Entry 6HED (electron microscopy, 6.95 A resolution (low resolution: residue-level contacts below are approximate; hydrogen-bond / salt-bridge calls are withheld)); this record covers chains L and M of the 34 polymer chains in the assembly.

# Chain L (and M)
Molecule: Proteasome-activating nucleotidase
From: Archaeoglobus fulgidus DSM 4304
Notes: chain M of this document is another copy of the same molecule, construct and numbering; everything in this record applies to it too
UniProtKB: O28303 (PAN_ARCFU); residue numbers follow UniProt; this construct covers 9-398
Chain sequence (390 residues; row label = number of the first residue in the row):
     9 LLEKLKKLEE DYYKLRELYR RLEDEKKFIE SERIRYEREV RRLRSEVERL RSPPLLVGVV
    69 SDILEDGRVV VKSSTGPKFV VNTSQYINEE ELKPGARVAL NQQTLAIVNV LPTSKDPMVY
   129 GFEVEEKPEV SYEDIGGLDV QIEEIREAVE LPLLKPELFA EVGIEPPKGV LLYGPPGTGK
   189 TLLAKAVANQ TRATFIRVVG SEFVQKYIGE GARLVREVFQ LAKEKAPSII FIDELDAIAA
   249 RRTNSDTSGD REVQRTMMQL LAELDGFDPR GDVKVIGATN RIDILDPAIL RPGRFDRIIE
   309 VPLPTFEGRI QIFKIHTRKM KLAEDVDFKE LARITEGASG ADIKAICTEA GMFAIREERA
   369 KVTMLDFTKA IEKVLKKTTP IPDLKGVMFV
UniProt features mapped onto this chain:
  - region: Met396 to Val398 (Docks into pockets in the proteasome alpha-ring to cause gate opening)
  - binding site (ATP): Gly185 to Leu190, His324
Metal / ion sites: Mg2+: Thr189 (together with ATP)
Ligand contacts:
  - ATP (adenosine-5'-triphosphate), molecule 1: Ile143, Gly144, Gly145, Pro184, Gly185, Thr186, Gly187, Lys188, Thr189, Leu190, Asn288, Ile320, His324, Gly348, Ala349, Lys352
  - ATP, molecule 2: Lys176, Leu269, Asp273, Gly274, Ala296, Arg299, Gly301, Arg302

# How chain L and chain M interact
Pairs across the interface (192):
  Leu9(L) with Leu10(M)
  Leu10(L) with Leu9(M); Leu10(M); Leu13(M)
  Leu13(L) with Leu10(M); Leu13(M); Glu17(M)
  Leu16(L) with Glu17(M)
  Glu17(L) with Leu13(M); Leu16(M); Glu17(M); Tyr20(M)
  Tyr20(L) with Glu17(M); Tyr21(M); Arg24(M)
  Arg24(L) with Leu23(M); Tyr27(M)
  Tyr27(L) with Arg24(M); Arg28(M); Glu31(M)
  Arg28(L) with Tyr27(M)
  Leu30(L) with Glu31(M)
  Glu31(L) with Tyr27(M); Leu30(M); Glu31(M); Lys34(M)
  Lys34(L) with Glu31(M); Lys34(M); Lys35(M)
  Ile37(L) with Arg41(M)
  Glu38(L) with Lys34(M); Ile37(M)
  Glu40(L) with Arg41(M)
  Arg41(L) with Ile37(M); Glu40(M); Arg41(M); Tyr44(M)
  Tyr44(L) with Arg41(M); Tyr44(M); Glu47(M); Val48(M)
  Glu47(L) with Val48(M); Arg52(M)
  Val48(L) with Val48(M)
  Arg49(L) with Tyr94(M)
  Arg50(L) with Tyr94(M)
  Leu51(L) with Val48(M); Leu51(M); Arg52(M); Val55(M)
  Arg52(L) with Glu47(M)
  Ser53(L) with Tyr94(M)
  Glu54(L) with Val55(M); Arg59(M); Tyr94(M); Ile95(M)
  Val55(L) with Leu51(M); Val55(M)
  Arg57(L) with Asn90(M); Thr91(M); Ser92(M); Gln93(M); Tyr94(M); Ala114(M)
  Leu58(L) with Val55(M); Leu58(M); Arg59(M); Ile95(M); Thr112(M); Ala114(M); Ile115(M); Val116(M)
  Arg59(L) with Thr112(M)
  Ser60(L) with Val89(M); Thr112(M); Leu113(M); Ala114(M)
  Pro61(L) with Val88(M); Asn90(M)
  Pro62(L) with Thr112(M)
  Leu63(L) with Phe87(M); Val88(M)
  Leu64(L) with Pro85(M); Lys86(M); Phe87(M)
  Val65(L) with Lys86(M); Phe87(M)
  Ser82(L) with Gly84(M); Pro85(M); Lys86(M)
  Thr83(L) with Pro85(M)
  Arg105(L) with Val78(M)
  Gln110(L) with Phe87(M); Leu113(M)
  Leu119(L) with Arg76(M); Val88(M)
  Pro120(L) with Leu72(M)
  Lys123(L) with Asp70(M); Ile71(M); Leu72(M); Glu73(M)
  Asp124(L) with Ser69(M); Asp70(M); Lys86(M)
  Glu133(L) with Phe275(M)
  Pro184(L) with Pro295(M); Ala296(M); Arg299(M)
  Gly185(L) with Arg299(M)
  Thr189(L) with Gly274(M); Phe275(M)
  Lys193(L) with Phe275(M)
  Phe203(L) with Phe275(M)
  Arg205(L) with Phe275(M)
  Gly208(L) with Arg263(M)
  Ser209(L) with Ala220(M); Arg263(M); Thr264(M); Gln267(M)
  Glu210(L) with Arg224(M); Gln267(M)
  Phe211(L) with Arg263(M)
  Val212(L) with Arg263(M)
  Gln213(L) with Ile216(M)
  Lys214(L) with Tyr215(M); Ile216(M); Arg221(M)
  Glu242(L) with Met266(M)
  Asp244(L) with Arg259(M); Met266(M)
  Ala245(L) with Arg259(M); Arg263(M)
  Ala248(L) with Arg250(M); Arg259(M)
  Arg249(L) with Arg250(M); Ser253(M)
  Arg250(L) with Ser253(M); Ser256(M)
  Thr251(L) with Ser253(M); Asp254(M)
  Asn252(L) with Asp254(M); Thr255(M); Ser256(M)
  Asp254(L) with Thr255(M)
  Ser256(L) with Ile216(M)
  Gly257(L) with Ile216(M); Glu260(M)
  Asp258(L) with Ser256(M); Gly257(M); Glu260(M)
  Val261(L) with Glu260(M)
  Gln262(L) with Ser256(M)
  Asn288(L) with Met266(M); Leu269(M)
  Arg289(L) with Ala248(M); Arg249(M); Gln262(M); Met265(M); Met266(M); Asp294(M)
  Asp291(L) with Asn252(M)
  Ile292(L) with Arg250(M); Asn252(M)
  Lys327(L) with Gly171(M)
  Met328(L) with Val170(M); Gly171(M); Ile172(M)
  Lys329(L) with Glu169(M); Val170(M); Gly171(M)
  Ala349(L) with Pro300(M); Gly301(M)
  Asp350(L) with Pro300(M)
  Lys352(L) with Pro174(M); Pro175(M); Lys176(M); Asp304(M)
  Ala353(L) with Pro300(M); Asp304(M)
  Cys355(L) with Ile172(M)
  Thr356(L) with Ile172(M); Glu173(M); Pro175(M)
  Glu357(L) with Arg305(M)
  Gly359(L) with Val170(M); Ile172(M)
  Met360(L) with Glu155(M); Phe167(M); Arg305(M)
  Arg364(L) with Glu155(M)
  Ala368(L) with Glu169(M)
  Lys385(L) with Ile306(M)
Other interface residues (no listed pair), chain L (100 interface residues in all): Lys14, Leu23, Ala107, Asn117, Val207, Asp241, Ser253, Glu260, Ile363, Val370
Other interface residues (no listed pair), chain M (103 interface residues in all): Lys14, Glu38, Glu54, Gly75, Leu159, Tyr181, Gly217, Ala270, Asp276

# Overview
100 residues of chain L face 103 of chain M across their interface. Chain L binds ATP. UniProt lists 7
ATP-binding residues on chain L.
Chain L and chain M are both Proteasome-activating nucleotidase (Archaeoglobus fulgidus DSM 4304); the
structure, PAN-proteasome in state 5, was determined by electron microscopy (same publication as 6HE5, 6HE7,
6HE8, 6HE9, 6HEA and 6HEC).
